PDB entry 5XVZ | X-ray diffraction, 1.90 A resolution | chains B and D of the 4 polymer chains in the assembly

== Chain B (and D) ==
Protein: Catalase
Source organism: Mycothermus thermophilus
Notes: EC 1.11.1.6; chain D of this document is another copy of the same molecule, construct and numbering; everything in this record applies to it too
UniProt: M4GGR7 (M4GGR7_9PEZI); residues 21-698 here correspond to UniProt positions 22-699 (UniProt number = residue number + 1)
Sequence (678 residues; numbered 21 to 698; the number before each row is that of its first residue):
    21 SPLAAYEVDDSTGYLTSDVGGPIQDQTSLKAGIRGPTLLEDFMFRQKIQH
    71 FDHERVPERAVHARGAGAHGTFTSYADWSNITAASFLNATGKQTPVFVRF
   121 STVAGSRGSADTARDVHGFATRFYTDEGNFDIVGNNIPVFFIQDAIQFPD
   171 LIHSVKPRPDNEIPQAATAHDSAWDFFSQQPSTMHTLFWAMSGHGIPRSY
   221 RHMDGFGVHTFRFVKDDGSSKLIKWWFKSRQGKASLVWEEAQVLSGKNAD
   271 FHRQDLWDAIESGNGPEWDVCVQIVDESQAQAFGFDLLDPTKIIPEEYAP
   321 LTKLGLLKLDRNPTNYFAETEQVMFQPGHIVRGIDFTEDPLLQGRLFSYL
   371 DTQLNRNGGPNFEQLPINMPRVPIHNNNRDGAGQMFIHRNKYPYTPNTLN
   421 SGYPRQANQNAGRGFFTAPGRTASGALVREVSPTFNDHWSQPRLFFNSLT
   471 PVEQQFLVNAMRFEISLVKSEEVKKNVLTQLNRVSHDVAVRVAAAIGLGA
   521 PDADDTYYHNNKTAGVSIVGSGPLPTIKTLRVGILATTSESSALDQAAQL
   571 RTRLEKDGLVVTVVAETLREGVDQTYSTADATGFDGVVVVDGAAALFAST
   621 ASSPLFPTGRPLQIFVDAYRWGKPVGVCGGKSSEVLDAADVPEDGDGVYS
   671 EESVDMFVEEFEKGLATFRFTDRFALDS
Unresolved in the structure: 619-621
Sequence notes: engineered mutation Trp246 (His247 in M4GGR7)
Ion coordination: Ca2+ near Ser255 (its only coordinating residue here); cis-heme d hydroxychlorin gamma-spirolactone Fe near Tyr369 (its only coordinating residue here)
Ligand contacts:
  - cis-heme d hydroxychlorin gamma-spirolactone (HDD), molecule 1: Ile68, Phe71, Asp72
  - cis-heme d hydroxychlorin gamma-spirolactone (HDD), molecule 2: Arg79, Ala80, Val81, His82, Arg119, Gly138, Phe139, Ala140, Val153, Gly154, Asn155, Phe160, Ala165, Phe168, Val228, His229, Val343, Phe345, Leu361, Gly364, Arg365, Ser368, Tyr369, Thr372, Gln373, Arg376
What the authors report for this chain:
  - mutagenesis - P158W, Q293W: decreased expression
  - mutagenesis - I314F, L321A, V536W: decreased catalytic activity on catechol
  - mutagenesis - V536A: unchanged catalytic activity
  - mutagenesis - I313F, I314F, E316F, E316H, L321A: unchanged catalytic activity on catalase
  - mutagenesis - V536W: increased catalytic activity on catalase

== Interface between chain B and chain D ==
Pairs across the interface - 258 pairs, chain B then chain D:
  Gln44(B) - Arg449(D)
  Asp45(B) - Ile166(D)
  Gln46(B) - Ile166(D)
  Gln46(B) - Gln167(D)
  Gln46(B) - Asp170(D)  hydrogen bond
  Gln46(B) - Gln200(D)
  Thr47(B) - Asp164(D)
  Thr47(B) - Ile166(D)
  Thr47(B) - Arg449(D)
  Thr47(B) - Glu450(D)
  Thr47(B) - Val451(D)
  Ser48(B) - Asp164(D)  hydrogen bond
  Ser48(B) - Ile166(D)
  Ser48(B) - Val448(D)
  Ser48(B) - Arg449(D)
  Leu49(B) - Leu447(D)
  Leu49(B) - Val448(D)
  Leu49(B) - Arg449(D)
  Lys50(B) - Ala446(D)
  Lys50(B) - Leu447(D)
  Lys50(B) - Val448(D)  hydrogen bond (backbone-backbone)
  Lys50(B) - Glu450(D)  hydrogen bond (side chain-backbone)
  Ala51(B) - Ala443(D)
  Ala51(B) - Leu447(D)  hydrophobic
  Gly52(B) - Ser444(D)
  Gly52(B) - Ala446(D)  hydrogen bond (backbone-backbone)
  Gly52(B) - Val448(D)
  Ile53(B) - Val448(D)
  Ile53(B) - Glu450(D)
  Ile53(B) - Val451(D)
  Ile53(B) - Ser452(D)
  Arg54(B) - Ala300(D)
  Arg54(B) - Gln301(D)
  Arg54(B) - Asp306(D)  salt bridge
  Arg54(B) - Leu308(D)
  Arg54(B) - Glu358(D)
  Arg54(B) - Ser452(D)
  Gly55(B) - Glu358(D)
  Pro56(B) - Glu358(D)
  Pro56(B) - Gln363(D)
  Thr57(B) - Gln363(D)  hydrogen bond (backbone-side chain)
  Leu58(B) - Leu447(D)  hydrophobic
  Asp61(B) - Arg449(D)  salt bridge
  Met63(B) - Arg449(D)
  Phe64(B) - Ala165(D)  hydrophobic
  Phe64(B) - Ile166(D)
  Phe64(B) - Gly364(D)
  Phe64(B) - Phe367(D)  hydrophobic
  Arg65(B) - Phe367(D)
  Lys67(B) - Ile166(D)  hydrogen bond (side chain-backbone)
  Lys67(B) - Pro169(D)
  Lys67(B) - Asp170(D)  salt bridge
  Ile68(B) - Ala165(D)
  Ile68(B) - Pro169(D)  hydrophobic
  Ile68(B) - Phe367(D)  hydrophobic
  Ile68(B) - Ser368(D)
  Gln69(B) - Asp371(D)
  Phe71(B) - Phe168(D)  hydrophobic
  Phe71(B) - Pro169(D)  hydrophobic
  Phe71(B) - Ile172(D)  hydrophobic
  Asp72(B) - Ser368(D)  hydrogen bond
  Asp72(B) - Asp371(D)
  Asp72(B) - Thr372(D)  hydrogen bond (backbone-side chain)
  Asp72(B) - Asn375(D)
  His73(B) - Asp371(D)  salt bridge
  His73(B) - Asn375(D)
  Glu74(B) - His173(D)  salt bridge
  Arg75(B) - Pro77(D)
  Arg75(B) - Glu78(D)
  Arg75(B) - Ala80(D)  hydrogen bond (side chain-backbone)
  Arg75(B) - Lys176(D)
  Arg75(B) - Asn375(D)  hydrogen bond (backbone-side chain)
  Val76(B) - Pro77(D)
  Pro77(B) - Arg75(D)
  Pro77(B) - Val76(D)
  Pro77(B) - Pro77(D)
  Glu78(B) - Arg75(D)
  Glu78(B) - Arg127(D)  salt bridge
  Ala80(B) - Arg75(D)  hydrogen bond (backbone-side chain)
  Arg84(B) - Gln185(D)
  Ser126(B) - Arg127(D)  hydrogen bond
  Ser126(B) - Gly128(D)
  Arg127(B) - Glu78(D)  salt bridge
  Arg127(B) - Ser126(D)  hydrogen bond
  Arg127(B) - Arg127(D)
  Arg127(B) - Gly128(D)  hydrogen bond (backbone-backbone)
  Arg127(B) - Ser129(D)
  Arg127(B) - Glu182(D)  salt bridge
  Gly128(B) - Ser126(D)
  Gly128(B) - Arg127(D)  hydrogen bond (backbone-backbone)
  Gly128(B) - Gly128(D)
  Gly128(B) - Ser129(D)
  Gly128(B) - Gln185(D)
  Ser129(B) - Gly128(D)
  Asp164(B) - Thr47(D)
  Asp164(B) - Ser48(D)  hydrogen bond
  Ala165(B) - Phe64(D)  hydrophobic
  Ala165(B) - Ile68(D)
  Ile166(B) - Asp45(D)
  Ile166(B) - Gln46(D)
  Ile166(B) - Thr47(D)
  Ile166(B) - Ser48(D)
  Ile166(B) - Phe64(D)  hydrophobic
  Ile166(B) - Lys67(D)  hydrogen bond (backbone-side chain)
  Gln167(B) - Gln46(D)  hydrogen bond (side chain-backbone)
  Phe168(B) - Phe71(D)  hydrophobic
  Pro169(B) - Lys67(D)
  Pro169(B) - Ile68(D)  hydrophobic
  Pro169(B) - Phe71(D)  hydrophobic
  Asp170(B) - Gln46(D)  hydrogen bond
  Asp170(B) - Lys67(D)  salt bridge
  Ile172(B) - Phe71(D)  hydrophobic
  His173(B) - Glu74(D)  salt bridge
  Lys176(B) - Arg75(D)
  Arg178(B) - Trp277(D)
  Pro179(B) - Asn335(D)
  Pro179(B) - Tyr336(D)  hydrogen bond (backbone-backbone)
  Asp180(B) - Trp277(D)
  Asp180(B) - Pro333(D)
  Asp180(B) - Thr334(D)
  Asp180(B) - Tyr336(D)  hydrogen bond (backbone-backbone)
  Asn181(B) - Arg273(D)
  Asn181(B) - Trp277(D)
  Asn181(B) - Tyr336(D)
  Glu182(B) - Arg127(D)  salt bridge
  Glu182(B) - Asp270(D)
  Glu182(B) - Arg273(D)  salt bridge
  Glu182(B) - Tyr336(D)  hydrogen bond
  Ile183(B) - Asp270(D)
  Ile183(B) - Arg273(D)
  Ile183(B) - Gln274(D)
  Pro184(B) - Asp270(D)
  Gln185(B) - Arg84(D)
  Gln185(B) - Gly128(D)
  Gln185(B) - Asp270(D)  hydrogen bond (backbone-side chain)
  Gln200(B) - Gln46(D)
  Glu259(B) - Pro627(D)
  Gln262(B) - Gly266(D)
  Gln262(B) - Lys267(D)  hydrogen bond
  Ser265(B) - Gly266(D)
  Gly266(B) - Gln262(D)
  Gly266(B) - Ser265(D)
  Gly266(B) - Gly266(D)
  Lys267(B) - Gln262(D)  hydrogen bond
  Asp270(B) - Glu182(D)
  Asp270(B) - Ile183(D)
  Asp270(B) - Pro184(D)
  Asp270(B) - Gln185(D)  hydrogen bond (side chain-backbone)
  Arg273(B) - Asn181(D)
  Arg273(B) - Glu182(D)  salt bridge
  Arg273(B) - Ile183(D)
  Gln274(B) - Ile183(D)
  Trp277(B) - Arg178(D)
  Trp277(B) - Asp180(D)
  Trp277(B) - Asn181(D)
  Ala300(B) - Arg54(D)
  Gln301(B) - Arg54(D)
  Asp306(B) - Arg54(D)  salt bridge
  Leu308(B) - Arg54(D)
  Pro333(B) - Asp180(D)
  Thr334(B) - Asp180(D)
  Asn335(B) - Pro179(D)
  Tyr336(B) - Pro179(D)  hydrogen bond (backbone-backbone)
  Tyr336(B) - Asp180(D)
  Tyr336(B) - Asn181(D)
  Tyr336(B) - Glu182(D)  hydrogen bond
  Glu358(B) - Arg54(D)
  Glu358(B) - Gly55(D)
  Glu358(B) - Pro56(D)
  Gln363(B) - Pro56(D)
  Gln363(B) - Thr57(D)  hydrogen bond (side chain-backbone)
  Gly364(B) - Phe64(D)
  Phe367(B) - Phe64(D)  hydrophobic
  Phe367(B) - Arg65(D)
  Phe367(B) - Ile68(D)  hydrophobic
  Ser368(B) - Ile68(D)
  Ser368(B) - Asp72(D)  hydrogen bond
  Asp371(B) - Gln69(D)
  Asp371(B) - Asp72(D)
  Asp371(B) - His73(D)  salt bridge
  Thr372(B) - Asp72(D)  hydrogen bond (side chain-backbone)
  Leu374(B) - His73(D)
  Asn375(B) - Asp72(D)
  Asn375(B) - His73(D)
  Asn375(B) - Arg75(D)  hydrogen bond (side chain-backbone)
  Ala443(B) - Ala51(D)
  Ser444(B) - Gly52(D)
  Ala446(B) - Lys50(D)
  Ala446(B) - Gly52(D)  hydrogen bond (backbone-backbone)
  Leu447(B) - Leu49(D)
  Leu447(B) - Lys50(D)
  Leu447(B) - Ala51(D)  hydrophobic
  Val448(B) - Ser48(D)
  Val448(B) - Leu49(D)
  Val448(B) - Lys50(D)  hydrogen bond (backbone-backbone)
  Val448(B) - Gly52(D)
  Val448(B) - Ile53(D)
  Arg449(B) - Gln44(D)
  Arg449(B) - Thr47(D)
  Arg449(B) - Ser48(D)
  Arg449(B) - Leu49(D)
  Arg449(B) - Asp61(D)  salt bridge
  Arg449(B) - Met63(D)
  Glu450(B) - Thr47(D)
  Glu450(B) - Lys50(D)  hydrogen bond (backbone-side chain)
  Glu450(B) - Ile53(D)
  Val451(B) - Thr47(D)
  Val451(B) - Ile53(D)
  Ser452(B) - Ile53(D)
  Ser452(B) - Arg54(D)
  Asn479(B) - Pro624(D)  hydrogen bond (side chain-backbone)
  Arg482(B) - Pro624(D)
  Arg482(B) - Leu625(D)
  Phe483(B) - Ser597(D)
  Phe483(B) - Thr598(D)
  Ser486(B) - Leu588(D)
  Ser486(B) - Thr595(D)
  Ser486(B) - Thr598(D)
  Leu487(B) - Thr598(D)
  Lys494(B) - Leu588(D)
  Ala514(B) - Thr587(D)
  Ala515(B) - Thr587(D)
  Ala515(B) - Leu588(D)  hydrogen bond (backbone-backbone)
  Ala515(B) - Thr595(D)
  Ile516(B) - Leu588(D)
  Gly517(B) - Leu588(D)  hydrogen bond (backbone-backbone)
  Thr587(B) - Ala514(D)
  Thr587(B) - Ala515(D)
  Leu588(B) - Ser486(D)
  Leu588(B) - Ala515(D)  hydrogen bond (backbone-backbone)
  Leu588(B) - Ile516(D)
  Leu588(B) - Gly517(D)  hydrogen bond (backbone-backbone)
  Thr595(B) - Ser486(D)
  Thr595(B) - Ala515(D)
  Ser597(B) - Phe483(D)
  Thr598(B) - Phe483(D)
  Thr598(B) - Ser486(D)
  Thr598(B) - Leu487(D)
  Ser622(B) - Ala695(D)
  Ser623(B) - Ala695(D)
  Pro624(B) - Asn479(D)  hydrogen bond (backbone-side chain)
  Pro624(B) - Arg482(D)
  Pro624(B) - Ala695(D)
  Pro624(B) - Leu696(D)
  Pro624(B) - Asp697(D)
  Leu625(B) - Arg482(D)
  Pro627(B) - Glu259(D)
  Thr628(B) - Arg640(D)
  Gly629(B) - Arg640(D)
  Gln633(B) - Gln633(D)  hydrogen bond
  Arg640(B) - Thr628(D)
  Arg640(B) - Gly629(D)
  Arg640(B) - Gln633(D)
  Ala695(B) - Ser622(D)
  Ala695(B) - Ser623(D)
  Ala695(B) - Pro624(D)
  Leu696(B) - Pro624(D)
  Asp697(B) - Pro624(D)
Also at the interface, not in a pair above, chain B (128 interface residues in all): Arg79, Val81, Val263, Phe337, Pro360, Gly445, Pro453, Thr454, Gln475, Arg630, Arg693
Also at the interface, not in a pair above, chain D (128 interface residues in all): Leu58, Arg79, Val81, Val263, Phe337, Pro360, Leu374, Gly445, Pro453, Thr454, Gln475, Lys494, Arg630, Arg693

== Overview ==
The chain B/chain D interface involves 128 residues from each chain, with 43 hydrogen bonds and 16 salt
bridges. Among the polar pairs are Arg54(B)-Asp306(D), Asp61(B)-Arg449(D) and Lys67(B)-Asp170(D). From the
paper: I314F, L321A and V536W of chain B reduce catalytic activity on catechol; P158W and Q293W of chain B
reduce expression; 9 substitutions were tested in all.
Chain B and chain D are both Catalase (Mycothermus thermophilus); the structure, CATPO mutant - H246W, was
determined by X-ray diffraction, deposited together with 5ZZ1, 5Y17 and 5XY4.
